Entry 9JO2 (electron microscopy, 3.00 A resolution); this record covers chains A and J of the 11 polymer chains in the assembly.

Chain A:
Name: Histone H3
Source organism: Xenopus laevis
UniProt: A0A310TTQ1 (A0A310TTQ1_XENLA); residues 1-135 here correspond to UniProt positions 2-136 (UniProt number = residue number + 1)
Sequence (135 residues; row label = number of the first residue in the row):
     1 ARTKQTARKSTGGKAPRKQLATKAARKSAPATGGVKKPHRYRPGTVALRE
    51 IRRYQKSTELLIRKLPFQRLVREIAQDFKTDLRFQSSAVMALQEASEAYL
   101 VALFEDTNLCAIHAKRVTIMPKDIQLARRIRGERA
Unresolved in the structure: 1-36, 135

Chain J:
Molecule: 146-nt DNA strand
Source organism: Escherichia coli K-12
Sequence (146 nucleotides; row label = number of the first residue in the row):
     1 ATCGGATGTATATATCTGACACGTGCCTGGAGACTAGGGAGTAATCCCCT
    51 TGGCGGTTAAAACGCGGGGGACAGCGCGTACGTGCGTTTAAGCGGTGCTA
   101 GAGCTGTCTACGACCAATTGAGCGGCCTCGGCACCGGGATTCTCGA

Chain A / chain J interface:
Contacting residue pairs (18; chain A residue first):
  Arg-40(A) / DG66(J)  base contact
  Arg-40(A) / DG145(J)  phosphate contact
  Tyr-41(A) / DT143(J)  phosphate contact
  Tyr-41(A) / DC144(J)  phosphate contact
  Arg-42(A) / DG69(J)  salt bridge to the phosphate
  Arg-42(A) / DC144(J)  hydrogen bond to the phosphate
  Arg-42(A) / DG145(J)  salt bridge to the phosphate
  Thr-45(A) / DC144(J)  phosphate contact
  Arg-63(A) / DA60(J)  phosphate contact
  Arg-63(A) / DA61(J)  salt bridge to the phosphate
  Arg-72(A) / DT50(J)  salt bridge to the phosphate
  Arg-83(A) / DC49(J)  sugar contact
  Arg-83(A) / DT50(J)  phosphate contact
  Arg-116(A) / DA71(J)  phosphate contact
  Val-117(A) / DA71(J)  phosphate contact
  Thr-118(A) / DA71(J)  hydrogen bond to the phosphate
  Met-120(A) / DA71(J)  phosphate contact
  Met-120(A) / DC72(J)  phosphate contact
Also at the interface, not in a pair above, chain A (15 interface residues in all): Pro-43, Phe-84, Lys-115, Lys-122
Also at the interface, not in a pair above, chain J (13 interface residues in all): DG68, DG70

Overview:
15 residues of chain A face 13 of chain J across their interface; the contacts include 2 hydrogen bonds and 4
salt bridges. Polar pairs include Arg-42(A)/DC144(J), Thr-118(A)/DA71(J) and Arg-42(A)/DG69(J).
Chain A is Histone H3 (Xenopus laevis) and chain J is a 146-nt DNA strand (Escherichia coli K-12); the
structure, Structure of isw1-nucleosome complex in Apo* state, was determined by electron microscopy together
with 9JNT, 9JNU, 9JNV, 9JO5, 9LIU and 9LJ2 from the same study.
